8ZJT - chains B and J of the 10 polymer chains in the assembly; structure by electron microscopy, 3.20 A resolution.

Chain B:
Molecule: Histone H4
Source organism: Homo sapiens
UniProt: P62805 (H4_HUMAN); numbering as in UniProt (aligned over 1-103)
Amino-acid sequence (107 residues; row label = number of the first residue in the row; numbers below 1 keep their minus sign (Met-3 is residue -3)):
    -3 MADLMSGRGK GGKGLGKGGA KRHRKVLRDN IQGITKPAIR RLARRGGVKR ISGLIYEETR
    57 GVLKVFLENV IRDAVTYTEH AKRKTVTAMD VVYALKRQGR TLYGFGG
Unresolved in the structure: -3 to 20, 103
Construct notes: initiating methionine (-3); expression tag (-2 to 0)
Curated features (UniProtKB/Swiss-Prot):
  - DNA-binding region: Lys17 to Lys21
  - modified residue: Ser2 (N-acetylserine), Arg4 (Asymmetric dimethylarginine), Lys6 (N6-(2-hydroxyisobutyryl)lysine), Lys9 (N6-(2-hydroxyisobutyryl)lysine), Lys13 (N6-(2-hydroxyisobutyryl)lysine), Lys17 (N6-(2-hydroxyisobutyryl)lysine), Lys21 (N6,N6,N6-trimethyllysine), Lys32 (N6-(2-hydroxyisobutyryl)lysine), Lys45 (N6-(2-hydroxyisobutyryl)lysine), Ser48 (Phosphoserine), Tyr52 (Phosphotyrosine), Lys60 (N6-(2-hydroxyisobutyryl)lysine), Lys78 (N6-(2-hydroxyisobutyryl)lysine), Lys80 (N6-(2-hydroxyisobutyryl)lysine), Thr81 (Phosphothreonine), Tyr89 (Phosphotyrosine), Lys92 (N6-(2-hydroxyisobutyryl)lysine)
  - cross-link (Glycyl lysine isopeptide (Lys-Gly)): Lys13 (interchain with G-Cter in SUMO2), Lys21 (interchain with G-Cter in SUMO2), Lys32 (interchain with G-Cter in SUMO2), Lys60 (interchain with G-Cter in SUMO2), Lys80 (interchain with G-Cter in SUMO2), Lys92 (interchain with G-Cter in SUMO2)
  - natural variant: Lys32 (K32T: In TEBIVANED3), Pro33 (P33A: In TEBIVANED1; P33L: In TEBIVANED1; P33R: In TEBIVANED3), Arg36 (R36W: In TEBIVANED3), Leu38 (L38P: In TEBIVANED3), Arg41 (R41C: In TEBIVANED2 and TEBIVANED3; uncertain significance; R41H: Found in a patient with a neurodevelopmental disorder; uncertain significance; R41L: In TEBIVANED4), Arg46 (R46C: In TEBIVANED3), Glu64 (E64Q: In a breast cancer sample), His76 (H76R: In TEBIVANED4), Lys92 (K92E: In TEBIVANED2; K92Q: In TEBIVANED1; K92R: In TEBIVANED1), Gly95 (G95R: Found in a patient with a neurodevelopmental disorder; uncertain significance), Tyr99 (Y99H: In TEBIVANED3)
  - mutagenesis: Lys13 (K13A: Impaired methylation by N6AMT1), Lys32 (K32R: Abolished ufmylation)

Chain J:
Molecule: 147-nt DNA strand
Source organism: synthetic construct
Sequence (147 nucleotides; each row starts with the number of its first residue):
     1 ATCCTCTTCC GATCTGCTTA CCCAAGCGGC ATGACCGTGA ACCACCTCAC CAACCCACGC
    61 GTTACTATGC CCAGTCGGCT CTATTCATCG AAGGGATCAT GCTTGCACCC TAACCAAGAT
   121 CGGAAGAGCG TCGTGTAACG TGTGGAT
Unresolved in the structure: 1-7, 147

Chain B / chain J interface:
Pairs across the interface (12; chain B residue first):
  Arg36(B) - DA96(J)  salt bridge to the phosphate
  Arg46(B) - DG95(J)  sugar contact
  Arg46(B) - DA96(J)  phosphate contact
  Ile47(B) - DG95(J)  sugar contact
  Ile47(B) - DA96(J)  hydrogen bond to the phosphate
  Ser48(B) - DG95(J)  hydrogen bond to the phosphate
  Gly49(B) - DG95(J)  hydrogen bond to the phosphate
  Arg79(B) - DA116(J)  phosphate contact
  Lys80(B) - DC115(J)  salt bridge to the phosphate
  Lys80(B) - DA116(J)  hydrogen bond to the phosphate
  Thr81(B) - DC115(J)  phosphate contact
  Thr81(B) - DA116(J)  hydrogen bond to the phosphate
Interface residues without a listed pair, chain B (12 interface residues in all): Arg40, Lys45, Tyr52, Lys78
Interface residues without a listed pair, chain J (5 interface residues in all): DT97

Overview:
12 residues of chain B face 5 of chain J across their interface; the contacts include 5 hydrogen bonds and 2
salt bridges. Polar pairs include Ile47(B)-DA96(J), Ser48(B)-DG95(J) and Gly49(B)-DG95(J). From UniProt: a
DNA-binding region and 2 mutagenesis sites on chain B.
Here chain B is Histone H4 (Homo sapiens) and chain J is a 147-nt DNA strand (synthetic construct). Entry 8ZJT
(Structure of free nucleosome) was determined by electron microscopy (same publication as 8ZJR).
